7S8G - chains H and h of the 4 polymer chains in the assembly; structure by X-ray diffraction, 2.57 A resolution.

[Chain H (and h)]
Protein: 25.10C-FNQI Fab Heavy Chain
Source organism: Homo sapiens
Notes: engineered mutation(s): Residues 112-116 (SSAST) of 25.10C Fab heavy chain mutated to FNQI (residues 120-123 in the numbering used in this construct); antibody fragment or engineered binder; chain h of this document is another copy of the same molecule, construct and numbering; everything in this record applies to it too
Chain sequence (227 residues; numbered 1 to 227; the number before each row is that of its first residue):
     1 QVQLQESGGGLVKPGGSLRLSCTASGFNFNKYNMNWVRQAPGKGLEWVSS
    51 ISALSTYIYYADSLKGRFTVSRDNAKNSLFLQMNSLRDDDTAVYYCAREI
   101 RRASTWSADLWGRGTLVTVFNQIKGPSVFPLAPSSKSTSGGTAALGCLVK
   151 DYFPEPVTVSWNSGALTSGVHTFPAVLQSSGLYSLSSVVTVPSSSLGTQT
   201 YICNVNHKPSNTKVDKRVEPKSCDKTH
Unresolved in the structure: 1-2, 134-140, 222-227 (chain h: 1-2, 134-140, 218-227)
Disulfide bonds: Cys22-Cys96, Cys147-Cys203

[How chain H and chain h interact]
Contacting residue pairs (26; chain H residue first):
  Ser17(H) - Arg19(h)
  Arg19(H) - Ser17(h)
  Arg19(H) - Asn84(h)  hydrogen bond
  Gln82(H) - Arg19(h)
  Asn84(H) - Arg19(h)
  Thr118(H) - Leu177(h)
  Phe120(H) - Gln178(h)
  Phe120(H) - Ser179(h)
  Gln122(H) - Ser179(h)
  Gln122(H) - Ser180(h)  hydrogen bond (side chain-backbone)
  Ile123(H) - Ser179(h)  hydrogen bond (backbone-backbone)
  Ile123(H) - Ser180(h)  hydrogen bond (backbone-backbone)
  Lys124(H) - Asp151(h)  salt bridge
  Lys124(H) - Ser180(h)
  Lys124(H) - Leu182(h)
  Asp151(H) - Lys124(h)  salt bridge
  Leu177(H) - Thr118(h)
  Gln178(H) - Phe120(h)
  Ser179(H) - Phe120(h)
  Ser179(H) - Gln122(h)
  Ser179(H) - Ile123(h)  hydrogen bond (backbone-backbone)
  Ser180(H) - Gln122(h)  hydrogen bond (backbone-side chain)
  Ser180(H) - Ile123(h)
  Ser180(H) - Lys124(h)
  Leu182(H) - Lys124(h)
  Tyr183(H) - Leu116(h)
Also at the interface, not in a pair above, chain H (19 interface residues in all): Leu116, Asn121, Gly181
Also at the interface, not in a pair above, chain h (19 interface residues in all): Leu11, Gln82, Asn121, Gly181

[Summary]
Chain H and chain h each contribute 19 residues to their interface; the contacts include 6 hydrogen bonds and
2 salt bridges. Polar contacts include Lys124(H)-Asp151(h), Arg19(H)-Asn84(h) and Gln122(H)-Ser180(h).
Chain H and chain h are both 25.10C-FNQI Fab Heavy Chain (Homo sapiens); the structure, Structure of anti-LASV
Fab 25.10C with FNQI mutation, was determined by X-ray diffraction together with 7TYV from the same study.
